PDB entry 1XXC | X-ray diffraction, 2.80 A resolution | chains B and F of the 6 polymer chains in the assembly

[Chain B (and F)]
Molecule: Arginine repressor
Organism: Escherichia coli K12
Notes: fragment: initiator met plus c-terminal residues 80 - 156; chain F of this document is another copy of the same molecule, construct and numbering; everything in this record applies to it too
UniProt: P0A6D0 (ARGR_ECOLI); residue numbers follow UniProt; this construct covers 80-156
Amino-acid sequence (78 residues; each row starts with the number of its first residue):
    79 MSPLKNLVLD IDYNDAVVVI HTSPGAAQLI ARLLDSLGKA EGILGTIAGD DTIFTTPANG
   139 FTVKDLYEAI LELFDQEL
Unresolved in the structure: 79-80, 153-156
Curated features (UniProtKB/Swiss-Prot):
  - mutagenesis: A105 (A105V: Defective binding to arginine and to ARG box), G123 (G123D: Defective binding to arginine and to ARG box. Forms dimers not hexamers)

[How chain B and chain F interact]
Contacting residue pairs (19):
  P81(B) - P81(F)
  P81(B) - L82(F)
  P81(B) - L85(F)
  L82(B) - P81(F)
  L85(B) - P81(F)
  L85(B) - L107(F)  hydrophobic
  S101(B) - R110(F)  hydrogen bond
  P102(B) - R110(F)  hydrogen bond (backbone-side chain)
  G103(B) - Q106(F)
  G103(B) - L107(F)
  A104(B) - L107(F)  hydrophobic
  Q106(B) - G103(F)
  L107(B) - L85(F)  hydrophobic
  L107(B) - P102(F)
  L107(B) - G103(F)
  L107(B) - A104(F)
  L107(B) - L107(F)  hydrophobic
  R110(B) - S101(F)  hydrogen bond
  R110(B) - P102(F)  hydrogen bond (side chain-backbone)

[In short]
The chain B/chain F interface involves 10 residues from each chain, with 4 hydrogen bonds. Polar contacts
include S101(B)-R110(F) and P102(B)-R110(F). UniProt lists 2 mutagenesis sites on chain B.
Both chains are Arginine repressor (Escherichia coli K12). Entry 1XXC (C-terminal domain of escherichia coli
arginine repressor) was determined by X-ray diffraction (same publication as 1XXA and 1XXB).
